8AIW - chains A and B; structure by X-ray diffraction, 2.00 A resolution.

# Chain A
Molecule: Designed Ankyrin Repeat Protein K5
Source organism: synthetic construct
Sequence (123 residues; row label = number of the first residue in the row):
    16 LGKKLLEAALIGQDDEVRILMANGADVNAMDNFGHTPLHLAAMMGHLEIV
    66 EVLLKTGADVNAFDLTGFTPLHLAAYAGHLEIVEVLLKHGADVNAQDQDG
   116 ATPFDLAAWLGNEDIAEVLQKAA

# Chain B
Molecule: Cag pathogenicity island protein (Cag19)
Source organism: Helicobacter pylori 26695
UniProt: O25273 (O25273_HELPY); residue numbers follow UniProt; this construct covers 1-381
Sequence (381 residues; each row starts with the number of its first residue):
     1 MKCFLSIFSFLTFCGLSLNGTEVVITLEPALKAIQADAQAKQKTAQAELK
    51 AIEAQSSAKEKAIQAQIEGELRTQLATMSAMLKGANGVINGVNGMTGGFF
   101 AGSDILLGVMEGYSSALSALGGNVKMIVEKQKINTQTEIQNMQIALQKNN
   151 EIIKLKMNQQNALLEALKNSFEPSVTLKTQMEMLSQALGSSSDNAQYIAY
   201 NTIGIKAFEETLKGFETWLKVAMQKATLIDYNSLTGQALFQSAIYAPALS
   251 FFSSMGAPFGIIETFTLAPTKCPYLDGLKISACLMEQVIQNYRMIVALIQ
   301 NKLSDADFQNIAYLNGINGEIKTLKGSVDLNALIEVAILNAENHLNYIEN
   351 LEKKADLWEEQLKLERETTARNIASSKVIVK
Not modelled in the structure: 1-204, 305-381
Cystine bridges: C272-C283

# Interface between chain A and chain B
Contacting residue pairs (41; chain A residue first):
  E22(A) - S254(B)  hydrogen bond
  L25(A) - P247(B)
  L25(A) - S250(B)
  L25(A) - F251(B)  hydrophobic
  I26(A) - E210(B)
  I26(A) - T211(B)
  I26(A) - G214(B)
  I26(A) - S254(B)
  Q28(A) - E210(B)  hydrogen bond
  F48(A) - Q241(B)
  F48(A) - A246(B)  hydrophobic
  F48(A) - L249(B)  hydrophobic
  H50(A) - S242(B)  hydrogen bond
  H50(A) - A246(B)
  M58(A) - W218(B)
  M58(A) - A243(B)  hydrophobic
  M58(A) - P247(B)  hydrophobic
  M59(A) - G214(B)
  M59(A) - T217(B)
  M59(A) - W218(B)  hydrophobic
  D79(A) - S242(B)  hydrogen bond
  T81(A) - A238(B)
  T81(A) - S242(B)
  F83(A) - A238(B)
  F83(A) - L239(B)
  F83(A) - S242(B)
  Y91(A) - K225(B)
  Y91(A) - L239(B)  hydrophobic
  Y91(A) - A243(B)  hydrophobic
  Y91(A) - I244(B)
  A92(A) - V221(B)  hydrophobic
  D112(A) - T235(B)  hydrogen bond
  D114(A) - L234(B)
  D114(A) - T235(B)
  A116(A) - T235(B)
  L121(A) - T235(B)
  L121(A) - L239(B)  hydrophobic
  W124(A) - T235(B)
  L125(A) - K225(B)  hydrogen bond (backbone-side chain)
  L125(A) - L228(B)
  N127(A) - K225(B)  hydrogen bond
Also at the interface, not in a pair above, chain A (21 interface residues in all): L88
Also at the interface, not in a pair above, chain B (26 interface residues in all): A207, A222, I229, Y245
The authors on this interface:
  - residue pairs: E22(A)-S254(B) (hydrogen bond), Q28(A)-E210(B) (hydrogen bond), H50(A)-S242(B) (hydrogen bond), D74(A)-K206(B) (salt bridge), D74(A)-K213(B) (salt bridge), D79(A)-S242(B) (hydrogen bond), D112(A)-T235(B) (hydrogen bond), K225(B)-L125(A), L228(B)-L125(A), L239(B)-L125(A)

# In short
21 residues of chain A face 26 of chain B across their interface; the contacts include 7 hydrogen bonds. Polar
contacts include E22(A)-S254(B), Q28(A)-E210(B) and H50(A)-S242(B). The paper describes hydrogen bonds between
E22(A) and S254(B), Q28(A) and E210(B) and H50(A) and S242(B) among others; salt bridges between D74(A) and
K206(B) and D74(A) and K213(B); contacts between K225(B) and L125(A), L228(B) and L125(A) and L239(B) and
L125(A).
Here chain A is Designed Ankyrin Repeat Protein K5 (synthetic construct) and chain B is Cag pathogenicity
island protein (Cag19) (Helicobacter pylori 26695). Entry 8AIW (Structure of the K5/CagI complex) was
determined by X-ray diffraction.
